Entry 6EMY (X-ray diffraction, 2.50 A resolution); this record covers chains B and F of the 6 polymer chains in the assembly.

== Chain B ==
Protein: Int protein
From: Enterococcus faecalis
Reference sequence: Q7BP35 (Q7BP35_ENTFL); residues 82-397 here = UniProt positions 82-397
Amino-acid sequence (317 residues; row label = number of the first residue in the row):
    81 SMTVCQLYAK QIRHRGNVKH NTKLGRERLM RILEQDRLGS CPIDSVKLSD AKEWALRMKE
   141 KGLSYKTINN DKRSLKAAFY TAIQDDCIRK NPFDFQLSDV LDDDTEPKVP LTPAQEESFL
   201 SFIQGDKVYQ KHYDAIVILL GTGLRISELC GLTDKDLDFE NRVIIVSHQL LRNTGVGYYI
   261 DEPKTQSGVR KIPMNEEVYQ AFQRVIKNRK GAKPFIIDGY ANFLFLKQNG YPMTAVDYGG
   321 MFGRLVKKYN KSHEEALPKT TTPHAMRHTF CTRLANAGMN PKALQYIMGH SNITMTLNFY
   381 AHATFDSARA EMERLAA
Unresolved in the structure: 81
Differences from the reference sequence: expression tag (81); engineered mutation Phe-379 (Tyr in Q7BP35)
Reported in the primary citation:
  - mutagenesis - R153A, R153A/Y160A: decreased catalytic activity on strand exchange
  - mutagenesis - R153A, R153A/Y160A: decreased catalytic activity on excision
  - mutagenesis - R153A/Y160A: unchanged catalytic activity
  - mutagenesis - R225K: abolished catalytic activity
  - catalytic residues: Tyr-380
  - mutagenesis - Y380F: unchanged catalytic activity on cleave DNA
  - mutagenesis - Y380F: abolished catalytic activity on strand exchange

== Chain F ==
Molecule: 26-nt DNA strand
Sequence (26 nucleotides; row label = number of the first residue in the row; numbering starts at 0):
     0 ATTTTCAAAA TTATATGGGA TTTTAG
Unresolved in the structure: 25

== Interface between chain B and chain F ==
Pairs across the interface - 41 pairs, chain B then chain F:
  Arg-95(B) with DA6(F), salt bridge to the phosphate; DA7(F), salt bridge to the phosphate
  Val-98(B) with DA8(F), phosphate contact
  Lys-99(B) with DA8(F), hydrogen bond to the phosphate; DA9(F), phosphate contact
  Asn-101(B) with DA9(F), base contact; DT10(F), base contact
  Thr-102(B) with DA7(F), sugar contact; DA8(F), hydrogen bond to the phosphate
  Arg-106(B) with DA7(F), salt bridge to the phosphate
  Asn-150(B) with DA6(F), hydrogen bond to the base; DA7(F), base contact
  Arg-153(B) with DT3(F), hydrogen bond to the base; DT4(F), hydrogen bond to the sugar; DC5(F), phosphate contact; DA6(F), salt bridge to the phosphate
  Ser-154(B) with DA6(F), sugar contact
  Lys-156(B) with DC5(F), salt bridge to the phosphate
  Ala-157(B) with DC5(F), sugar contact; DA6(F), phosphate contact
  Tyr-160(B) with DC5(F), stacking on the base
  Arg-225(B) with DT10(F), phosphate contact
  Ile-226(B) with DT10(F), hydrogen bond to the phosphate
  Ser-227(B) with DT10(F), hydrogen bond to the phosphate
  Gln-249(B) with DA9(F), phosphate contact
  Leu-251(B) with DA9(F), phosphate contact
  Asp-261(B) with DA9(F), phosphate contact
  Lys-264(B) with DA7(F), base contact; DA8(F), hydrogen bond to the sugar; DA9(F), sugar contact
  Gln-266(B) with DA8(F), sugar contact
  Val-316(B) with DT11(F), base contact
  Thr-340(B) with DT11(F), phosphate contact; DA12(F), phosphate contact
  Thr-342(B) with DT11(F), hydrogen bond to the phosphate; DA12(F), phosphate contact
  Pro-343(B) with DT11(F), phosphate contact
  His-344(B) with DT10(F), phosphate contact; DT11(F), hydrogen bond to the phosphate
  Asn-372(B) with DT3(F), hydrogen bond to the base; DT4(F), hydrogen bond to the base
Also at the interface, not in a pair above, chain B (31 interface residues in all): Gln-91, Asn-171, Asp-174, Glu-262, Ala-315
Also at the interface, not in a pair above, chain F (11 interface residues in all): DT2

== In short ==
Chain B and chain F form an interface of 31 and 11 residues respectively; the contacts include 12 hydrogen
bonds, 5 salt bridges and 1 aromatic stacking contact. Polar contacts include Asn-150(B)/DA6(F),
Arg-153(B)/DT3(F) and Asn-372(B)/DT3(F). From the paper: the catalytic residue Tyr-380(B); R153A and
R153A/Y160A of chain B reduce catalytic activity on strand exchange; 4 substitutions were tested in all.
Chain B is Int protein (Enterococcus faecalis) and chain F is a 26-nt DNA strand; the structure, Structure of
the Tn1549 transposon Integrase (aa 82-397, Y379F) in complex with transposon right end DNA, was determined by
X-ray diffraction (same publication as 6EMZ, 6EN0, 6EN1 and 6EN2).
